6PXP - chain A; structure by X-ray diffraction, 2.35 A resolution.

[Chain A]
Name: Casein kinase I isoform delta
Source organism: Homo sapiens
Notes: EC 2.7.11.1, 2.7.11.26; fragment: k171e
UniProtKB: P48730 (KC1D_HUMAN); numbering as in UniProt (aligned over 1-294)
Sequence (294 residues; each row starts with the number of its first residue):
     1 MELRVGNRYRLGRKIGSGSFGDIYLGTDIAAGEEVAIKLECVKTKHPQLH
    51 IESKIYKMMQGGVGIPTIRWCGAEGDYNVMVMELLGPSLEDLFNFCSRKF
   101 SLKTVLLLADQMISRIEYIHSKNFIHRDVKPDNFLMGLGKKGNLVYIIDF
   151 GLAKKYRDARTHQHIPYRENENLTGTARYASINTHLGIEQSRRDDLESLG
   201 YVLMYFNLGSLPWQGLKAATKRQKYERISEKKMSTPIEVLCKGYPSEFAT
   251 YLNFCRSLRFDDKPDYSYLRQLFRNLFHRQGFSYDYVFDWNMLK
Unresolved in the structure: 1, 218-221, 294
Differences from the reference sequence: engineered mutation Glu171 (Lys in P48730)
UniProt features mapped onto this chain:
  - active site: Asp128 (Proton acceptor)
  - binding site (ATP): Ile15 to Ile23, Lys38
  - natural variant: Thr44 (T44A: In FASPS2), His46 (H46R: In FASPS2), Ser97 (S97C: In breast cancer samples)
  - mutagenesis: Lys38 (K38M: Impaired kinase activity and abnormal subcellular localization with exclusive accumulation to the nucleus), Thr176 (T176I: Impaired kinase activity and abnormal subcellular localization with exclusive accumulation to the nucleus)
What the authors report for this chain:
  - binding site for sulfate ion: Arg178 (citing earlier work)
  - binding site for sulfate ion: Arg127, Lys154
  - mutagenesis - T44A, H46R, P47S, R127E, K224D: increased catalytic activity on Degron
  - mutagenesis - L173A, R178C: decreased catalytic activity on FASP region
  - mutagenesis - R178C: increased catalytic activity on Degron site
  - mutagenesis - R178A: decreased catalytic activity on FASP priming site
  - mutagenesis - K224D: unchanged catalytic activity (priming activity at S659)
  - mutagenesis - K224D: decreased catalytic activity on pSxxS consensus motif
  - mutagenesis - K224A: increased catalytic activity
  - mutagenesis - L173A: unchanged stability in response to PER2::LUC
  - mutagenesis - L173A: decreased catalytic activity on FASP priming and Degron sites
  - mutagenesis - K224D: unchanged catalytic activity on FASP priming
  - mutagenesis - K224D: decreased catalytic activity on FASP peptide

[Overview]
UniProt lists active-site residue Asp128, 10 ATP-binding residues and 2 mutagenesis sites. From the paper: a
binding site for sulfate ion at Arg178, Arg127 and Lys154; T44A, H46R and P47S, among others, increase
catalytic activity on Degron; 9 substitutions were tested in all.
Chain A is Casein kinase I isoform delta (Homo sapiens); the structure, Human Casein Kinase 1 delta Site 2
mutant (K171E), was determined by X-ray diffraction together with 6PXN and 6PXO from the same study.
